PDB entry 6VGJ | X-ray diffraction, 2.52 A resolution | chain A

== Chain A ==
Name: C-X-C motif chemokine 13
Organism: Homo sapiens
Reference sequence: O43927 (CXL13_HUMAN); residues 2-87 here correspond to UniProt positions 24-109 (UniProt number = residue number + 22)
Sequence (86 residues; each row starts with the number of its first residue):
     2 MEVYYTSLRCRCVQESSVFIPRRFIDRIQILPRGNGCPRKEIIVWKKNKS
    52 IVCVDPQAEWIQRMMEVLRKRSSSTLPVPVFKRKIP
Unresolved in the structure: 34-36, 84-87
Differences from the reference sequence: engineered mutation Met2 (Leu24 in O43927)
Disulfide bonds: Cys11-Cys38, Cys13-Cys54
What the authors report for this chain:
  - conformationally variable residues (order/disorder transition): Ser73 to Pro87

== Summary ==
From the paper: conformational variability at Ser73.
Chain A is C-X-C motif chemokine 13 (Homo sapiens); the structure, N-terminal variant of CXCL13, was
determined by X-ray diffraction together with 7JNY from the same study.
